PDB entry 2J6K | X-ray diffraction, 2.77 A resolution | chain A

# Chain A
Molecule: CD2-associated protein
Organism: Homo sapiens
Notes: fragment: sh3, residues 1-62
UniProt: Q9Y5K6 (CD2AP_HUMAN); numbering as in UniProt (aligned over 1-62)
Chain sequence (62 residues; row label = number of the first residue in the row):
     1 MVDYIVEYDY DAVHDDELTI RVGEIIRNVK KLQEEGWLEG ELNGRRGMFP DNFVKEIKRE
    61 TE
Not modelled in the structure: 1, 59-62
Ion coordination: Na+ near Asn43 (its only coordinating residue here)
From the paper describing this entry:
  - specificity-determining residues: Glu34 (proposed by the authors, not directly observed)

# In short
From the paper: the specificity determinant Glu34.
Chain A is CD2-associated protein (Homo sapiens); the structure, N-terminal SH3 domain of cms (CD2AP human
homolog), was determined by X-ray diffraction, deposited together with 2J7I, 2J6F and 2J6O.
